8Q77 - chain A; structure by X-ray diffraction, 1.25 A resolution.

Chain A:
Protein: Casein kinase II subunit alpha'
From: Homo sapiens
Notes: EC 2.7.11.1
UniProtKB: P19784 (CSK22_HUMAN); residue numbers follow UniProt; this construct covers 1-350
Amino-acid sequence (364 residues; each row starts with the number of its first residue; numbers below 1 keep their minus sign (Met-13 is residue -13)):
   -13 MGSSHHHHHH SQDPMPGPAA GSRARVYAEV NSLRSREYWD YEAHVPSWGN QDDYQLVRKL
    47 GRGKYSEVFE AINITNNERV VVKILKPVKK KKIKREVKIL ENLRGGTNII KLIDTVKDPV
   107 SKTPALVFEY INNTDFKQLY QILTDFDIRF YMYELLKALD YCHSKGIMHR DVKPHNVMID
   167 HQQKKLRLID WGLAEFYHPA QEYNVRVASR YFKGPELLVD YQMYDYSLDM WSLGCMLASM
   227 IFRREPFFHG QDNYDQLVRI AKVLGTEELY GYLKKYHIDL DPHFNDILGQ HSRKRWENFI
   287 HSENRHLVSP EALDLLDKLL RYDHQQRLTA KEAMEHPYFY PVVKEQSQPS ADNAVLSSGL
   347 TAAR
Not modelled in the structure: -13 to 6, 335-350
Sequence notes: initiating methionine (-13); expression tag (-12 to 0); engineered mutation Ser336 (Cys in P19784)
Ligand contacts:
  - LN3 ((2S)-2-[[(2S)-2-[[(2S)-2-[12-[[4-[[5-(4-carboxyphenyl)-1,3-thiazol-2-yl]amino]-4-oxidanylidene-butanoyl]-(2-hydroxy-2-oxoethyl)amino]dodecanoylamino]-4-oxidanyl-4-oxidanylidene-butanoyl]amino]-4-oxidanyl-4-oxidanylidene-butanoyl]amino]butanedioic acid), molecule 1: Asn17, Ser18, Trp25, Tyr27, Arg81, Arg156, Glu181, Phe182, His184, Gln187, Glu188, Tyr189, Asn190
  - LN3, molecule 2: Arg44, Lys45, Leu46, Gly47, Arg48, Val54, Val67, Lys69, Ile96, Phe114, Glu115, Tyr116, Ile117, Asn119, Asp121, Met164, Ile175, Asp176, Trp177
What the authors report for this chain:
  - binding site for LN3: Phe114, Arg156
  - conformationally variable residues (side-chain flip): Ser18, His184, Gln187

In short:
Bound to chain A: compound LN3. From the paper: a binding site for LN3 at Phe114 and Arg156; conformational
variability at Ser18, His184 and Gln187.
Chain A is Casein kinase II subunit alpha' (Homo sapiens); the structure, Structure of protein kinase CK2
catalytic subunit (isoform CK2ALPHA'; CSNK2A2 gene product) in complex with the ..., was determined by X-ray
diffraction (same publication as 8QBU, 8QCD, 8QCG and 8QF1).
